PDB entry 8H9I | electron microscopy, 2.77 A resolution | chains G and D of the 8 polymer chains in the assembly

# Chain G
Protein: ATP synthase subunit gamma, mitochondrial
Source organism: Homo sapiens
UniProt: P36542 (ATPG_HUMAN); residues 1-273 here correspond to UniProt positions 26-298 (UniProt number = residue number + 25)
Chain sequence (273 residues; each row starts with the number of its first residue):
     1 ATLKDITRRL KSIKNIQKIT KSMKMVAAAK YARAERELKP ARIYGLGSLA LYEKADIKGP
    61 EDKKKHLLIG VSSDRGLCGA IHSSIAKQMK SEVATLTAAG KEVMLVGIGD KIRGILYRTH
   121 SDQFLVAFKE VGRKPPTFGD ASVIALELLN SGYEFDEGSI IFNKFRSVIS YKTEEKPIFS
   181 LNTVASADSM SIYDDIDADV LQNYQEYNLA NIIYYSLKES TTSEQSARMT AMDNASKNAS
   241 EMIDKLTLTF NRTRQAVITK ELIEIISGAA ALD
Unresolved in the structure: 1, 33-222, 273

# Chain D
Protein: ATP synthase subunit beta, mitochondrial
Source organism: Homo sapiens
Notes: EC 7.1.2.2
UniProt: P06576 (ATPB_HUMAN); residues 1-482 here correspond to UniProt positions 48-529 (UniProt number = residue number + 47)
Chain sequence (482 residues; each row starts with the number of its first residue):
     1 AQTSPSPKAG AATGRIVAVI GAVVDVQFDE GLPPILNALE VQGRETRLVL EVAQHLGEST
    61 VRTIAMDGTE GLVRGQKVLD SGAPIKIPVG PETLGRIMNV IGEPIDERGP IKTKQFAPIH
   121 AEAPEFMEMS VEQEILVTGI KVVDLLAPYA KGGKIGLFGG AGVGKTVLIM ELINNVAKAH
   181 GGYSVFAGVG ERTREGNDLY HEMIESGVIN LKDATSKVAL VYGQMNEPPG ARARVALTGL
   241 TVAEYFRDQE GQDVLLFIDN IFRFTQAGSE VSALLGRIPS AVGYQPTLAT DMGTMQERIT
   301 TTKKGSITSV QAIYVPADDL TDPAPATTFA HLDATTVLSR AIAELGIYPA VDPLDSTSRI
   361 MDPNIVGSEH YDVARGVQKI LQDYKSLQDI IAILGMDELS EEDKLTVSRA RKIQRFLSQP
   421 FQVAEVFTGH MGKLVPLKET IKGFQQILAG EYDHLPEQAF YMVGPIEEAV AKADKLAEEH
   481 SS
Unresolved in the structure: 1-10, 421-430, 481-482
Bound ions: Mg2+ near Thr166 (its only coordinating residue here)
Small-molecule neighbours:
  - ADP (adenosine-5'-diphosphate): Gly160, Ala161, Gly162, Val163, Gly164, Lys165, Thr166, Val167, Glu195, Tyr348
  - ATP (adenosine-5'-triphosphate): Ser358, Arg359, Tyr371
Swiss-Prot annotation at these positions:
  - binding site (ADP): Gly162, Val163, Gly164, Lys165, Thr166, Val167
  - binding site (ATP): Gly162, Gly164, Lys165, Thr166, Val167, Arg192
  - binding site (phosphate): Gly162, Val163, Gly164, Lys165, Thr166
  - binding site (Mg(2+)): Thr166, Glu191
  - modified residue: Lys77 (N6-acetyllysine), Lys86 (N6-acetyllysine), Lys114 (N6-acetyllysine), Lys151 (N6-acetyllysine), Lys212 (N6-acetyllysine), Lys217 (N6-acetyllysine), Thr265 (Phosphothreonine), Ser368 (Phosphoserine), Lys379 (N6-acetyllysine), Ser386 (Phosphoserine), Lys433 (N6-acetyllysine), Lys438 (N6-acetyllysine), Lys475 (N6-acetyllysine), Ser482 (Phosphoserine)
  - glycosylation: Ser59 (O-linked (GlcNAc) serine)

# How chain G and chain D interact
Residue-residue contacts - 9 pairs, chain G then chain D:
  Lys4(G) with Asp319(D)
  Asn15(G) with Asp389(D), hydrogen bond
  Ile16(G) with Ile393(D), hydrophobic
  Ile19(G) with Asp389(D); Ile390(D); Ile393(D), hydrophobic
  Met23(G) with Leu394(D), hydrophobic
  Ala269(G) with Ile278(D), hydrophobic
  Leu272(G) with Gly276(D)
Other interface residues (no listed pair), chain G (10 interface residues in all): Glu261, Ile265, Gly268
Other interface residues (no listed pair), chain D (11 interface residues in all): Arg277, Pro279, Ser280, Val282

# Summary
Chain G and chain D form an interface of 10 and 11 residues respectively; the contacts include 1 hydrogen
bond. Its one hydrogen-bonded contact is Asn15(G)-Asp389(D). Bound to chain D: ATP and ADP.
Here chain G is ATP synthase subunit gamma, mitochondrial and chain D is ATP synthase subunit beta,
mitochondrial, both from Homo sapiens. Entry 8H9I (Human ATP synthase F1 domain, state2) was determined by
electron microscopy together with 8H9E, 8H9L and 8H9P from the same study.
